PDB entry 6RDC | electron microscopy, 3.20 A resolution | chains H and I of the 31 polymer chains in the assembly

# Chain H (and I)
Molecule: Mitochondrial ATP synthase subunit c
Source organism: Polytomella sp. Pringsheim 198.80
Notes: chain I of this document is another copy of the same molecule, construct and numbering; everything in this record applies to it too
UniProt: D7P7X5 (D7P7X5_9CHLO); residues 1-127 here = UniProt positions 1-127
Chain sequence (127 residues; each row starts with the number of its first residue):
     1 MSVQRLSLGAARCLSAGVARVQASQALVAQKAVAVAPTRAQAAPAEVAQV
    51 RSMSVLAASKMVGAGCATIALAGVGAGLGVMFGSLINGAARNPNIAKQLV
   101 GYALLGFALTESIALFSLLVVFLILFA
Unresolved in the structure: 1-53

# How chain H and chain I interact
Residue-residue contacts - 78 pairs, chain H then chain I:
  Ser54(H) with Val55(I)
  Ala57(H) with Leu56(I)
  Ala58(H) with Val55(I); Leu56(I), hydrophobic; Ser59(I), hydrogen bond (backbone-side chain)
  Met61(H) with Leu56(I), hydrophobic; Ser59(I); Lys60(I); Gly63(I); Ile124(I)
  Val62(H) with Ser59(I); Val62(I), hydrophobic; Gly63(I)
  Gly65(H) with Gly63(I); Cys66(I); Ala67(I); Ile124(I)
  Thr68(H) with Ala67(I); Ala70(I); Ser117(I); Val120(I)
  Ile69(H) with Cys66(I)
  Leu71(H) with Ala70(I); Ile113(I); Phe116(I), hydrophobic; Ser117(I)
  Ala72(H) with Ala70(I); Gly73(I)
  Val74(H) with Ile113(I), hydrophobic
  Gly75(H) with Gly73(I); Val74(I); Gly77(I); Thr110(I), hydrogen bond (backbone-side chain)
  Ala76(H) with Gly73(I), hydrogen bond (backbone-backbone); Gly77(I)
  Leu78(H) with Leu109(I); Thr110(I); Ile113(I), hydrophobic
  Gly79(H) with Gly77(I); Val80(I); Met81(I), hydrogen bond (backbone-backbone); Thr110(I)
  Val80(H) with Val80(I), hydrophobic
  Phe82(H) with Met81(I); Gly106(I); Leu109(I), hydrophobic
  Gly83(H) with Met81(I); Ser84(I), hydrogen bond (backbone-side chain)
  Ile86(H) with Met81(I); Ser84(I); Leu85(I), hydrophobic; Leu99(I); Ala103(I), hydrophobic
  Asn87(H) with Ser84(I), hydrogen bond; Asn87(I); Gly88(I)
  Ala89(H) with Ile95(I); Tyr102(I), hydrophobic
  Ala90(H) with Gly88(I); Asn92(I), hydrogen bond (backbone-side chain); Ile95(I), hydrophobic; Leu99(I), hydrophobic
  Pro93(H) with Ile95(I), hydrophobic; Gln98(I)
  Ala96(H) with Gln98(I); Tyr102(I)
  Lys97(H) with Tyr102(I)
  Val100(H) with Tyr102(I), hydrophobic
  Leu104(H) with Leu109(I), hydrophobic
  Phe107(H) with Leu109(I)
  Glu111(H) with Ser112(I), hydrogen bond; Ile113(I); Phe116(I)
  Leu115(H) with Phe116(I), hydrophobic
  Leu118(H) with Phe116(I), hydrophobic
  Val121(H) with Val120(I), hydrophobic
  Phe122(H) with Leu123(I), hydrophobic
  Phe126(H) with Leu123(I), hydrophobic
Also at the interface, not in a pair above, chain H (40 interface residues in all): Ser59, Ala64, Cys66, Leu85, Ala114, Leu125
Also at the interface, not in a pair above, chain I (37 interface residues in all): Ile69, Leu105, Ala127

# Summary
40 residues of chain H and 37 residues of chain I are in contact, with 8 hydrogen bonds. Polar pairs include
Ala58(H)-Ser59(I), Gly75(H)-Thr110(I) and Gly83(H)-Ser84(I).
Chain H and chain I are both Mitochondrial ATP synthase subunit c (Polytomella sp. Pringsheim 198.80); the
structure, CryoEM structure of Polytomella F-ATP synthase, Primary rotary state 2, composite map, was
determined by electron microscopy, deposited together with 6RD4, 6RD5, 6RD6, 6RD7, 6RD8, 6RD9 and 46 further
entries.
